PDB entry 8VVZ | electron microscopy, 3.41 A resolution | chains A and B of the 6 polymer chains in the assembly

== Chain A (and B) ==
Name: Copia VLP protein
Notes: chain B of this document is another copy of the same molecule, construct and numbering; everything in this record applies to it too
UniProt: P04146 (COPIA_DROME); residues 0-269 here correspond to UniProt positions 1-270 (UniProt number = residue number + 1)
Chain sequence (270 residues; numbered 0 to 269; the number before each row is that of its first residue; numbering starts at 0):
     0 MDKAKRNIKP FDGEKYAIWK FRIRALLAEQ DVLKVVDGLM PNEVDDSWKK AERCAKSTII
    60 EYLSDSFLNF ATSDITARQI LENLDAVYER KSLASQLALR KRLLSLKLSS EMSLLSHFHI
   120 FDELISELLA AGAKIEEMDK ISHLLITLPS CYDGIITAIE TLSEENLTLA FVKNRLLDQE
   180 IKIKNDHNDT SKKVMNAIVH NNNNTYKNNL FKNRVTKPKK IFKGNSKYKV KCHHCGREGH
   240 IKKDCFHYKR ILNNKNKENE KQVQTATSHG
Unresolved in the structure: 0-2, 187-269
Curated features (UniProtKB/Swiss-Prot):
  - zinc finger: Val229 to His246 (CCHC-type)

== Chain A / chain B interface ==
Residue-residue contacts - 23 pairs, chain A then chain B:
  Lys4(A) with Glu60(B)
  Arg5(A) with Arg5(B)
  Asn6(A) with Glu60(B), hydrogen bond
  Ile17(A) with Asp64(B); Leu67(B), hydrophobic
  Phe20(A) with Ile59(B), hydrophobic; Ala70(B)
  Arg21(A) with Ile59(B), hydrogen bond (side chain-backbone); Glu60(B); Leu62(B), hydrogen bond (side chain-backbone); Ser63(B); Asp64(B), salt bridge; Leu67(B)
  Ala27(A) with Arg52(B), hydrogen bond (backbone-side chain)
  His118(A) with Ser65(B), hydrogen bond (side chain-backbone)
  Glu122(A) with Asn68(B)
  Asn173(A) with Arg89(B)
  Leu176(A) with Arg89(B)
  Asp177(A) with Arg89(B); Ser91(B), hydrogen bond; Ala93(B)
  Ile180(A) with Ala93(B); Ser94(B)
Interface residues without a listed pair, chain A (17 interface residues in all): Lys8, Ala24, Glu28, Leu114
Interface residues without a listed pair, chain B (20 interface residues in all): Phe66, Thr71, Val86, Tyr87, Ala97

== In short ==
Chain A and chain B form an interface of 17 and 20 residues respectively; the contacts include 6 hydrogen
bonds and 1 salt bridge. Among the polar pairs are Arg21(A)-Asp64(B), Asn6(A)-Glu60(B) and Arg21(A)-Ile59(B).
Chain A and chain B are both Copia VLP protein; the structure, Structure of the three-fold capsomer of the
Drosophila retrotransposon Copia capsid, was determined by electron microscopy, deposited together with 8VVW,
8VW3 and 8VWG.
